Entry 7AP3 (X-ray diffraction, 2.00 A resolution); this record covers chains A and B.

== Chain A (and B) ==
Molecule: Tyrosine--tRNA ligase
Organism: Escherichia coli BL21(DE3)
Notes: EC 6.1.1.1; chain B of this document is another copy of the same molecule, construct and numbering; everything in this record applies to it too
UniProtKB: A0A140NBN7 (A0A140NBN7_ECOBD); numbering as in UniProt (aligned over 1-424)
Sequence (424 residues; numbered 1 to 424; the number before each row is that of its first residue):
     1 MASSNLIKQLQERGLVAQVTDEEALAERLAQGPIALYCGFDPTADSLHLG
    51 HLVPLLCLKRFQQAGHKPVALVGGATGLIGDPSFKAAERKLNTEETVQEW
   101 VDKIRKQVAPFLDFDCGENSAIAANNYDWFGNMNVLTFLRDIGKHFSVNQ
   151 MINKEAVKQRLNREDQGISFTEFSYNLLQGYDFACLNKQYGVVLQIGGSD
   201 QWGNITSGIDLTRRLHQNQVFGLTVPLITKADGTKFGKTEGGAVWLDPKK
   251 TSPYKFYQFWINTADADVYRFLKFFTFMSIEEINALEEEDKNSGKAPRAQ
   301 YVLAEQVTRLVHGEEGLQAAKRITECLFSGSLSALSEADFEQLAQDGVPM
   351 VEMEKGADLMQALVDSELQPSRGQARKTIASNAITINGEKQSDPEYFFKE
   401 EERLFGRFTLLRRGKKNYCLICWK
Not modelled in the structure: 1-4, 236-242 (chain B: 1-4, 239-241, 290, 294-296)
Bound ions: Na+: G39 (together with TyrS7HMDDA)
Ligand contacts: TyrS7HMDDA (RRB; [(2R,3S,4R,5R)-5-[7-azanyl-5-(hydroxymethyl)benzimidazol-1-yl]-3,4-bis(oxidanyl)oxolan-2-yl]methyl N-[(2S)-2-azanyl-3-(4-hydroxyphenyl)propanoyl]sulfamate): Y37, C38, G39, F40, D41, H48, G50, H51, V53, P54, L71, T76, D81, N126, Y175, Q179, D182, Q195, G197, G198, D200, Q201, N204, V225, P226, L227, I228
What the authors report for this chain:
  - binding site for TyrS7HMDDA: I228

== Interface between chain A and chain B ==
Residue-residue contacts (89; chain A residue first):
  A75(A) - L136(B)  hydrophobic
  L78(A) - R140(B)  hydrogen bond (backbone-side chain)
  I79(A) - L136(B)  hydrophobic
  I79(A) - L139(B)  hydrophobic
  E88(A) - K144(B)  salt bridge
  R89(A) - K144(B)  hydrogen bond (backbone-side chain)
  L91(A) - R140(B)
  L91(A) - K144(B)
  N92(A) - R140(B)  hydrogen bond (backbone-side chain)
  Y127(A) - L136(B)  hydrophobic
  F130(A) - N134(B)  hydrogen bond (backbone-side chain)
  F130(A) - V135(B)
  G131(A) - N134(B)  hydrogen bond (backbone-side chain)
  N132(A) - N134(B)
  M133(A) - N134(B)  hydrogen bond (backbone-side chain)
  M133(A) - V135(B)  hydrogen bond (backbone-backbone)
  N134(A) - F130(B)  hydrogen bond (side chain-backbone)
  N134(A) - G131(B)  hydrogen bond (side chain-backbone)
  N134(A) - N132(B)
  N134(A) - M133(B)  hydrogen bond (side chain-backbone)
  V135(A) - F130(B)
  V135(A) - M133(B)  hydrogen bond (backbone-backbone)
  V135(A) - V135(B)
  V135(A) - F138(B)  hydrophobic
  L136(A) - A75(B)  hydrophobic
  L136(A) - I79(B)  hydrophobic
  L136(A) - Y127(B)  hydrophobic
  L136(A) - F130(B)
  F138(A) - V135(B)  hydrophobic
  L139(A) - I79(B)  hydrophobic
  L139(A) - F170(B)  hydrophobic
  L139(A) - T171(B)  hydrogen bond (backbone-side chain)
  L139(A) - S174(B)
  R140(A) - L78(B)  hydrogen bond (side chain-backbone)
  R140(A) - L91(B)
  R140(A) - N92(B)  hydrogen bond (side chain-backbone)
  G143(A) - F170(B)
  G143(A) - T171(B)
  K144(A) - E88(B)  salt bridge
  K144(A) - R89(B)  hydrogen bond (side chain-backbone)
  K144(A) - L91(B)
  K144(A) - S169(B)
  K144(A) - T171(B)  hydrogen bond (backbone-side chain)
  F146(A) - S169(B)
  F146(A) - F170(B)  hydrogen bond (backbone-backbone)
  S147(A) - I168(B)
  V148(A) - L161(B)  hydrophobic
  V148(A) - I168(B)  hydrogen bond (backbone-backbone)
  V148(A) - S169(B)
  V148(A) - F170(B)  hydrophobic
  V148(A) - F173(B)  hydrophobic
  N149(A) - R160(B)  hydrogen bond (side chain-backbone)
  N149(A) - L161(B)
  N149(A) - N162(B)
  N149(A) - R163(B)  hydrogen bond (side chain-backbone)
  N149(A) - E164(B)
  N149(A) - G167(B)
  N149(A) - I168(B)  hydrogen bond (side chain-backbone)
  M151(A) - F170(B)  hydrophobic
  R160(A) - N149(B)  hydrogen bond (backbone-side chain)
  L161(A) - N149(B)
  R163(A) - N149(B)
  E164(A) - N149(B)
  E164(A) - Q150(B)  hydrogen bond
  G167(A) - N149(B)
  I168(A) - S147(B)
  I168(A) - V148(B)  hydrogen bond (backbone-backbone)
  I168(A) - N149(B)  hydrogen bond (backbone-side chain)
  S169(A) - K144(B)
  S169(A) - F146(B)
  S169(A) - V148(B)
  F170(A) - L139(B)  hydrophobic
  F170(A) - G143(B)  hydrogen bond (backbone-backbone)
  F170(A) - F146(B)  hydrogen bond (backbone-backbone)
  F170(A) - V148(B)
  F170(A) - M151(B)  hydrophobic
  F170(A) - F170(B)  hydrophobic
  F170(A) - S174(B)
  F170(A) - L177(B)  hydrophobic
  T171(A) - L139(B)  hydrogen bond (side chain-backbone)
  T171(A) - G143(B)  hydrogen bond (side chain-backbone)
  T171(A) - K144(B)  hydrogen bond (side chain-backbone)
  E172(A) - K144(B)  salt bridge
  F173(A) - V148(B)  hydrophobic
  F173(A) - F170(B)  hydrophobic
  F173(A) - F173(B)  hydrophobic
  S174(A) - L139(B)
  S174(A) - F170(B)
  L177(A) - F170(B)  hydrophobic
Interface residues without a listed pair, chain A (41 interface residues in all): T93, E94, L178
Interface residues without a listed pair, chain B (43 interface residues in all): T93, E94, E172, L178

== Overview ==
41 residues of chain A and 43 residues of chain B are in contact, with 30 hydrogen bonds and 3 salt bridges.
Polar pairs include E88(A)-K144(B), E172(A)-K144(B) and L78(A)-R140(B). Bound to chain A: TyrS7HMDDA. The
paper reports a binding site for TyrS7HMDDA at I228(A).
Chain A and chain B are both Tyrosine--tRNA ligase (Escherichia coli BL21(DE3)); the structure, Crystal
structure of E. coli tyrosyl-tRNA synthetase in complex with TyrS7HMDDA, was determined by X-ray diffraction
(same publication as 7AP1 and 7AP2).
